3UFK - chain A; structure by X-ray diffraction, 2.10 A resolution.

Chain A:
Molecule: UndA
From: Shewanella sp. HRCR_06
Notes: fragment: Soluble domain
Reference sequence: F8UWD6 (F8UWD6_9GAMM); numbering as in UniProt (aligned over 28-843)
Chain sequence (874 residues; numbered 0 to 873; the number before each row is that of its first residue; numbering starts at 0):
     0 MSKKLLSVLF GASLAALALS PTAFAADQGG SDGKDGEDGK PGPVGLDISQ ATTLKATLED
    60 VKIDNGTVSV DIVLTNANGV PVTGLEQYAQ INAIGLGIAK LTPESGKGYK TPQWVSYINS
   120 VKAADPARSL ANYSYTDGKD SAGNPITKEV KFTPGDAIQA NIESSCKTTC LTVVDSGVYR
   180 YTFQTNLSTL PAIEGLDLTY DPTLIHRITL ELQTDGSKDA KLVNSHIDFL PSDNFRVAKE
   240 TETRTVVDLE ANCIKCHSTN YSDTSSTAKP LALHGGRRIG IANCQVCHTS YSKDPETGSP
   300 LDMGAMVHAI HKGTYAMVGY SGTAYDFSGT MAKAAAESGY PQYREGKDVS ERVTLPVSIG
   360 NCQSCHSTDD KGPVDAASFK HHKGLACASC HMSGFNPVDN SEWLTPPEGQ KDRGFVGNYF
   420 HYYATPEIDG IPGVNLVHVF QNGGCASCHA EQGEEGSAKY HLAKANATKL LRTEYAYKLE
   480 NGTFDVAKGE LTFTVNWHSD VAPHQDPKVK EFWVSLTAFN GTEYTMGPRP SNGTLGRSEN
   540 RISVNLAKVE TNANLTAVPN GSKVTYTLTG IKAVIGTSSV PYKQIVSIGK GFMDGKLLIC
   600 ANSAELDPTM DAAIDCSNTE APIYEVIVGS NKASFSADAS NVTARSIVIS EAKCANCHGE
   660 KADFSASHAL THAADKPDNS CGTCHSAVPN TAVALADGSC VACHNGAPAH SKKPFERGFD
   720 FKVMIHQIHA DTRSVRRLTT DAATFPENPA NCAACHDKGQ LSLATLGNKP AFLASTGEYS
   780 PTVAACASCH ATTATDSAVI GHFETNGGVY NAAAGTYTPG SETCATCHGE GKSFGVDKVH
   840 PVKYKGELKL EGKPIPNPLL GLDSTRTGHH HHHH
Not modelled in the structure: 0-43, 844-873
Differences from the reference sequence: expression tag (0-27, 844-873)
Disulfide bonds: Cys165-Cys169, Cys599-Cys615
Covalent attachments: heme c (HEC) linked to Cys252, Cys255, Cys283, Cys286, Cys361, Cys364, Cys386, Cys389, Cys444, Cys447, Cys653, Cys656, Cys680, Cys683, Cys699, Cys702, Cys751, Cys754, Cys785, Cys788, Cys823
Metal / ion sites: heme c Fe (11 sites), coordinated by His256, His273, His287, His307, His310, His365, His390, His420, His448, His460, His657, His667, His684, His703, His709, His725 and 6 more; Ca2+: Asp293, Glu295, Val317 (together with heme c); Mg2+ site 1: Val548, Asn551, Leu554; Fe ion site 1: Glu659 (together with nitrilotriacetic acid, oxygen atom); Mg2+ site 2: His667, Thr670, His684 (together with heme c)
Ligand contacts:
  - heme c (HEC), molecule 1: Gly105, Lys106, Lys109, His381, Lys382, Gly383, Arg412, Val415, Gly416, Phe419, His420, Leu435, Val438, Phe439, Gly443, Ser446, His448
  - heme c (HEC), molecule 2: Thr110, Gln112, Arg243, Thr244, Val245, Val246, Gln284, Met302, Gly303, Val306, His307, His310, Ile358, Gly359, Asn360, His365, Ser377, Phe378, His380, Lys382, Ala385, His460
  - heme c (HEC), molecule 3: Gln158, Ala159, Asn160, Ile161, Glu210, Leu272, His273, Arg277, Ile278, Gly279, Asn282, His287, Asp293, Pro294, Glu295, Leu300, Met302, Met305, Ile309, Met316, Val317, Gly318, Tyr319, Tyr324
  - heme c (HEC), molecule 4: Val246, Asn251, Lys254, His256, Lys268, Leu270, Leu272, Ile280, Met302, Val306, Ile309, His310, Phe326, Val352, Thr353, Leu354, Pro355, Val356, Ser363, Thr743, Phe744, Pro745
  - heme c (HEC), molecule 5: Ser264, Ser265, Thr266, His725, Ala729, Pro748, Ala749, Leu762, Thr781, Ala784, Ser787, His789, His827, Val835, Val838, His839, Pro840
  - heme c (HEC), molecule 6: His307, Ile358, Gly359, Phe378, His380, His381, Ala385, Ser388, His390, Phe419, Ile430, Val433, Asn434, Leu435, Val438, Ser456, Tyr459, His460, Lys463
  - heme c (HEC), molecule 7: Thr353, Leu354, Pro355, Ile648, Lys652, His657, Phe663, Ser666, Leu694, Phe720, Ile724, Ile727, His728, Arg735, Ala742, Thr743, Phe744, Pro745, Glu746, Ala753
  - heme c (HEC), molecule 8: Met525, Arg528, Arg536, Ser537, Leu669, Thr670, His671, Ser679, His684, Pro707, Ala708, His709, Ser710, Lys711, Lys712, Phe718, Arg736
  - heme c (HEC), molecule 9: Arg540, Phe663, Ser666, His667, Ala668, Leu669, Thr670, Thr682, His684, Asn689, Thr690, Ala691, Val692, Ala693, Leu694, Ser698, His703, Phe718, Phe720, Met723, Ile727, Arg732, Val734, Arg735, Arg736
  - heme c (HEC), molecule 10: Arg644, Val647, Ile648, Ala695, Val700, Phe720, Lys721, Ile724, His725, His728, Phe744, Pro748, Ala749, Asn750, Ala753, His755, Leu760, Leu762, Leu765, Ala784, Val835, His839
  - heme c (HEC), molecule 11: Thr781, Val782, His789, Val798, His801, Phe802, Asn805, Gly807, Glu821, Thr822, Thr825, Cys826, His827, Phe833
  - nitrilotriacetic acid (NTA), molecule 1: Lys468, Arg471, Glu659, Lys660
  - nitrilotriacetic acid (NTA), molecule 2: Arg528, Ala708, His709, Ser710, Lys711
  - nitrilotriacetic acid (NTA), molecule 3: Arg528, His709, Ser710
  - oxygen atom (O): Arg528, His709, Ser710
Reported in the primary citation:
  - binding site for nitrilotriacetic acid: Arg528, Glu659, Ser710, Lys711

Overview:
Ligands of chain A: oxygen atom and 3 copies of nitrilotriacetic acid. Covalently linked heme c: at Cys252,
Cys283, Cys361, Cys386, Cys447 and Cys653 and 5 more. His256 and His310 coordinate a heme c Fe ion. The paper
reports a binding site for nitrilotriacetic acid at Arg528, Glu659 and Ser710 among others.
Chain A is UndA (Shewanella sp. HRCR_06); the structure, Crystal structure of UndA complexed with Iron
Nitrilotriacetate, was determined by X-ray diffraction, deposited together with 3UCP.
